4PP3 - chains A and B; structure by X-ray diffraction, 2.00 A resolution.

# Chain A
Name: Retinoic acid receptor RXR-alpha
Source organism: Homo sapiens
Notes: fragment: Ligand Binding Domain
Reference sequence: P19793 (RXRA_HUMAN); residue numbers follow UniProt; this construct covers 228-458
Amino-acid sequence (231 residues; numbered 228 to 458; the number before each row is that of its first residue):
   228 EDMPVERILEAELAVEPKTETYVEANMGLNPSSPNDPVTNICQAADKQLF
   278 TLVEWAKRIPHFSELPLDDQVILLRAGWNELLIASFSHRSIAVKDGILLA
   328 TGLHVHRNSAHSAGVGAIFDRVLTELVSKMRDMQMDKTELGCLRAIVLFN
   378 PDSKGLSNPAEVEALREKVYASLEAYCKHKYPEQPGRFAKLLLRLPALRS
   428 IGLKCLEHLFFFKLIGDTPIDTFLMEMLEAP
Unresolved in the structure: 245-261
Ligand contacts: 2VZ ((2E,4E,6Z,8E)-3,7-dimethyl-8-(6-methyl-3,4-dihydronaphthalen-1(2H)-ylidene)octa-2,4,6-trienoic acid): I268, A271, A272, Q275, W305, N306, L309, I310, F313, R316, L326, A327, V342, I345, F346, C432, H435, L436, F439
Reported in the primary citation:
  - conformationally variable residues (side-chain flip): F346, E456
  - binding site for 2VZ: V342, F346

# Chain B
Name: Nuclear receptor coactivator 2
Notes: fragment: Coactivator peptide
Reference sequence: Q15596 (NCOA2_HUMAN); numbering as in UniProt (aligned over 686-698)
Amino-acid sequence (13 residues; row label = number of the first residue in the row):
   686 KHKILHRLLQDSS
Unresolved in the structure: 697-698

# Chain A / chain B interface
Residue-residue contacts (27; chain A residue first):
  F277(A) - L693(B)  hydrophobic
  V280(A) - L690(B)  hydrophobic
  V280(A) - L694(B)  hydrophobic
  K284(A) - L693(B)  hydrogen bond (side chain-backbone)
  K284(A) - L694(B)  hydrogen bond (side chain-backbone)
  K284(A) - D696(B)
  L294(A) - H691(B)
  L294(A) - L694(B)  hydrophobic
  Q297(A) - L694(B)
  V298(A) - H687(B)
  V298(A) - L690(B)  hydrophobic
  V298(A) - H691(B)
  V298(A) - L694(B)  hydrophobic
  L301(A) - L690(B)  hydrophobic
  L301(A) - L694(B)  hydrophobic
  R302(A) - H687(B)  hydrogen bond
  R302(A) - L690(B)
  T449(A) - I689(B)
  F450(A) - I689(B)  hydrophobic
  F450(A) - L690(B)  hydrophobic
  F450(A) - L693(B)  hydrophobic
  E453(A) - H687(B)
  E453(A) - K688(B)  hydrogen bond (side chain-backbone)
  E453(A) - I689(B)  hydrogen bond (side chain-backbone)
  E453(A) - L690(B)  hydrogen bond (side chain-backbone)
  A457(A) - H687(B)
  P458(A) - H687(B)
Also at the interface, not in a pair above, chain A (15 interface residues in all): E281, F289
Also at the interface, not in a pair above, chain B (10 interface residues in all): K686, Q695

# In short
Chain A and chain B form an interface of 15 and 10 residues respectively; the contacts include 6 hydrogen
bonds. Among the polar pairs are K284(A)-L693(B), K284(A)-L694(B) and R302(A)-H687(B). Bound to chain A:
compound 2VZ. From the paper: a binding site for 2VZ at V342(A) and F346(A); conformational variability at
F346(A) and E456(A).
Chain A is Retinoic acid receptor RXR-alpha (Homo sapiens) and chain B is Nuclear receptor coactivator 2; the
structure, Crystal structure of human Retinoid X Receptor alpha-ligand binding domain complex with 6-methyl
UAB30 and the ..., was determined by X-ray diffraction together with 4POH, 4POJ and 4PP5 from the same study.
